Entry 1WUT (X-ray diffraction, 2.26 A resolution); this record covers chain A.

== Chain A ==
Name: Glycogen phosphorylase, muscle form
Source organism: Oryctolagus cuniculus
Notes: EC 2.4.1.1
UniProtKB: P00489 (PYGM_RABIT); residues 1-842 here correspond to UniProt positions 2-843 (UniProt number = residue number + 1)
Chain sequence (842 residues; numbered 1 to 842; the number before each row is that of its first residue):
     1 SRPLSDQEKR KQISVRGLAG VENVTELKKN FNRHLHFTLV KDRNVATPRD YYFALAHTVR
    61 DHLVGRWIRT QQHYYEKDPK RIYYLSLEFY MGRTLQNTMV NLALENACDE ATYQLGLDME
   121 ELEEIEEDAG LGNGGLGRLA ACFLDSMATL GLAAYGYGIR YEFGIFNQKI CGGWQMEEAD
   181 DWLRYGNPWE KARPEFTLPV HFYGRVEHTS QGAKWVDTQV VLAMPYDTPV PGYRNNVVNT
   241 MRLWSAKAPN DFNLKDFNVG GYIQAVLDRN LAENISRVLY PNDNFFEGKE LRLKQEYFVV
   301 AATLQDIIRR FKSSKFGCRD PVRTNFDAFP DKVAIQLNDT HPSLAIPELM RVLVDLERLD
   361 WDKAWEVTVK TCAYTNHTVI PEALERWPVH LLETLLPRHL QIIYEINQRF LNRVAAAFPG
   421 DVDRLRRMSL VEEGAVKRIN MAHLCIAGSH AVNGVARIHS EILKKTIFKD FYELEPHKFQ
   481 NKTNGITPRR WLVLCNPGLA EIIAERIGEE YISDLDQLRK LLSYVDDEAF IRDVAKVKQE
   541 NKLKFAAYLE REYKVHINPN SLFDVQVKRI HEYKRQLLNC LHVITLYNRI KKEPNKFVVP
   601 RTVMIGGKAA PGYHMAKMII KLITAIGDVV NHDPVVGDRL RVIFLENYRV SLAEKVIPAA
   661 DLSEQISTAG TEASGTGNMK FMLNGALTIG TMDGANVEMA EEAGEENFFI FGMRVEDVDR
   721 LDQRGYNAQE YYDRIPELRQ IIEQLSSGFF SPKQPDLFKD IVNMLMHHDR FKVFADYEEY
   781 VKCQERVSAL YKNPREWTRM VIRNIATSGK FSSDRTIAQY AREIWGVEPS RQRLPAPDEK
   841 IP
Disordered / not traced: 1-12, 315-323, 838-842
Sequence notes: conflict Ile380 (Leu381 in P00489)
Modified / non-standard residues: Lys680 ((2S)-2-amino-6-[[3-hydroxy-2-methyl-5-(phosphonooxymethyl)pyridin-4-yl]methylideneamino]hexanoic acid; LLP)
Residues lining bound ligands: BN2 (7-[2,6-dichloro-4-({[(2-chlorobenzoyl)amino]carbonyl}amino)phenoxy]heptanoic acid): Leu39, Val40, Lys41, Asp42, Arg43, Asn44, Val45, Trp67, Ile68, Gln71, Gln72, Tyr75, Lys191, Arg193
Curated features (UniProtKB/Swiss-Prot):
  - binding site (AMP): Asp42, Tyr75, Arg309 to Cys318
  - site: Cys108 (Involved in the association of subunits), Cys142 (Involved in the association of subunits), Tyr155 (Can be labeled by an AMP analog)
  - modified residue: Ser1 (N-acetylserine), Ser14 (Phosphoserine), Tyr203 (Phosphotyrosine), Tyr226 (Phosphotyrosine), Ser429 (Phosphoserine), Tyr472 (Phosphotyrosine), Ser513 (Phosphoserine), Lys680 (N6-(pyridoxal phosphate)lysine), Ser746 (Phosphoserine), Ser747 (Phosphoserine)

== In short ==
Ligands of chain A: compound BN2. Curated annotation (UniProt) lists 12 AMP-binding residues.
Chain A is Glycogen phosphorylase, muscle form (Oryctolagus cuniculus); the structure, Acyl Ureas as Human
Liver Glycogen Phosphorylase Inhibitors for the Treatment of Type 2 Diabetes, was determined by X-ray
diffraction together with 1WV0, 1WV1 and 1WUY from the same study.
